PDB entry 3W43 | X-ray diffraction, 1.22 A resolution | chain A

Chain A:
Name: Phosphoserine phosphatase RsbX
Source organism: Bacillus subtilis
Notes: EC 3.1.3.3
UniProt: P17906 (RSBX_BACSU); residue numbers follow UniProt; this construct covers 1-199
Sequence (199 residues; row label = number of the first residue in the row):
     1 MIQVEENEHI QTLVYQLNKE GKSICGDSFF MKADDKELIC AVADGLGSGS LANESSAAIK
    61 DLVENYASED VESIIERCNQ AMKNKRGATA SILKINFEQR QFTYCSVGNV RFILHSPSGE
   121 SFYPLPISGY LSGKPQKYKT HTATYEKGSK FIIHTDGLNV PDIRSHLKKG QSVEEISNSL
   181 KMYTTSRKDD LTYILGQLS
Metal / ion sites: Mn2+ site 1: Asp-44, Asp-156, Asp-189; Mn2+ site 2: Asp-44, Gly-45, Gly-47

In short:
Asp-44, Asp-156 and Asp-189 coordinate Mn2+ site 1. Asp-44, Gly-45 and Gly-47 form the Mn2+ site 2.
Chain A is Phosphoserine phosphatase RsbX (Bacillus subtilis); the structure, Crystal structure of RsbX in
complex with manganese in space group P21, was determined by X-ray diffraction (same publication as 3W40,
3W41, 3W42, 3W44 and 3W45).
